PDB entry 6RFD | electron microscopy, 3.90 A resolution | chains B and b of the 5 polymer chains in the assembly

Chain B (and b):
Molecule: Tubulin beta-2B chain
Source organism: Bos taurus
Notes: chain b of this document is another copy of the same molecule, construct and numbering; everything in this record applies to it too
UniProtKB: Q6B856 (TBB2B_BOVIN); numbering as in UniProt (aligned over 1-429)
Chain sequence (429 residues; row label = number of the first residue in the row):
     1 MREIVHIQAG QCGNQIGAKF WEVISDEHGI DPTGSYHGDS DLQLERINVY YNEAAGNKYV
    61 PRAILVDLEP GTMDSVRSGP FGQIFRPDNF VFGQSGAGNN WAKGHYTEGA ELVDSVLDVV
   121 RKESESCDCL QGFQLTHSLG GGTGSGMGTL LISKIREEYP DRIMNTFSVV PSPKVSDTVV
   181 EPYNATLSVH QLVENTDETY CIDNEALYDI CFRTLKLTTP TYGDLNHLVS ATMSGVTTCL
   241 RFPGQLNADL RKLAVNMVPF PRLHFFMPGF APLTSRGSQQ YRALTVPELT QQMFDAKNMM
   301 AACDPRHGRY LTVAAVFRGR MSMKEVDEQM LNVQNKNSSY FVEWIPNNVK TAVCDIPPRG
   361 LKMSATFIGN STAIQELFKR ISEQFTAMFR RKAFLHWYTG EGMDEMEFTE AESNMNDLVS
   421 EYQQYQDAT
Sequence notes: conflict A55 (Thr in Q6B856), V170 (Met in Q6B856), A296 (Ser in Q6B856), V316 (Ile in Q6B856)
Small-molecule neighbours: GDP (guanosine-5'-diphosphate): G10, Q11, C12, Q15, E69, A97, S138, G140, G141, G142, T143, G144, D177, N204, Y222, N226
UniProt features mapped onto this chain:
  - motif: M1 to I4 (MREI motif)
  - binding site (GTP): Q11, E69, S138, G142, T143, G144, N204, N226
  - binding site (Mg(2+)): E69
  - modified residue: S40 (Phosphoserine), K58 (N6-acetyllysine), S172 (Phosphoserine), T285 (Phosphothreonine), T290 (Phosphothreonine), R318 (Omega-N-methylarginine)
  - cross-link (Glycyl lysine isopeptide (Lys-Gly)): K58 (interchain with G-Cter in ubiquitin), K324 (interchain with G-Cter in ubiquitin)

Chain B / chain b interface:
Residue-residue contacts (13):
  E53(B) - A283(b)
  A54(B) - Q280(b)
  A54(B) - R282(b)
  A55(B) - R282(b)  hydrogen bond (backbone-backbone)
  A55(B) - A283(b)
  K58(B) - Q280(b)  hydrogen bond
  V60(B) - Y281(b)  hydrophobic
  Q83(B) - Y281(b)  hydrogen bond (backbone-side chain)
  I84(B) - Y281(b)
  F85(B) - Y281(b)
  R86(B) - Y281(b)  hydrogen bond (side chain-backbone)
  P87(B) - Y281(b)
  E125(B) - K336(b)  salt bridge
Other interface residues (no listed pair), chain b (7 interface residues in all): S278, L284

Overview:
The interface between chain B and chain b involves 11 residues on one side and 7 on the other, with 4 hydrogen
bonds and 1 salt bridge. Among the polar pairs are E125(B)-K336(b), K58(B)-Q280(b) and Q83(B)-Y281(b). Ligands
of chain B: GDP.
Chain B and chain b are both Tubulin beta-2B chain (Bos taurus); the structure, Cryo-EM structure of the
N-terminal DC repeat (NDC) of NDC-NDC chimera (human sequence) bound to 14-protofilament ..., was determined
by electron microscopy, deposited together with 6REV and 6RF2.
